Entry 6E37 (X-ray diffraction, 2.53 A resolution); this record covers chains A and B.

== Chain A ==
Molecule: O-GlcNAc transferase subunit p110
Source organism: Homo sapiens
Notes: EC 2.4.1.255
UniProt: O15294 (OGT1_HUMAN), isoform O15294-2; residues 313-1031 here correspond to UniProt positions 197-915 (UniProt number = residue number - 116)
Amino-acid sequence (723 residues; each row starts with the number of its first residue):
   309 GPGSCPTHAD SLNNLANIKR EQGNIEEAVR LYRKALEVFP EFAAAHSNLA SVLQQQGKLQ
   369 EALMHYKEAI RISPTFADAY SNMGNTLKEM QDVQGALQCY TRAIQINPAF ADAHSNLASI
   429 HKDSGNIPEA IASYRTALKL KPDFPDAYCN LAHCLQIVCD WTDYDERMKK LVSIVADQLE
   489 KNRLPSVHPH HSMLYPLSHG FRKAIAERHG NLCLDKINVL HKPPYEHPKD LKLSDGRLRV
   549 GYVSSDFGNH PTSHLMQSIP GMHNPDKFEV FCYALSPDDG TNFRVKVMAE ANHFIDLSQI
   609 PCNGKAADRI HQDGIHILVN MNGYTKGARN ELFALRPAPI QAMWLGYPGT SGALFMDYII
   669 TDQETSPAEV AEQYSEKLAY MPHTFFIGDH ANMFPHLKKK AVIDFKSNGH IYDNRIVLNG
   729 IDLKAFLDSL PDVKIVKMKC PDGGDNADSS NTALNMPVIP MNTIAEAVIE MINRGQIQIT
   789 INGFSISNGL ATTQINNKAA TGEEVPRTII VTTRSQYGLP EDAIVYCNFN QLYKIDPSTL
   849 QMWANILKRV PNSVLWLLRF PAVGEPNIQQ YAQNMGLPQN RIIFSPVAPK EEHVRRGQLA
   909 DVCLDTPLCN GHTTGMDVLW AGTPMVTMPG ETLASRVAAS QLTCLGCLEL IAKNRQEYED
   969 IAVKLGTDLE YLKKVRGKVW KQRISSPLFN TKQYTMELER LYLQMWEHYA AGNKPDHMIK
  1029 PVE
Unresolved in the structure: 309-313, 714-717, 745-762, 1028-1031
Sequence notes: expression tag (309-312)
Glycans and other covalent adducts: compound HQV linked to Cys917
Ligand contacts: HQV ((2S,3R,4R,5S,6R)-3-[(2E)-but-2-enoylamino]-4,5-dihydroxy-6-(hydroxymethyl)tetrahydro-2H-thiopyran-2-yl [(2R,3S,4R,5R)-5-(2,4-dioxo-3,4-dihydropyrimidin-1(2H)-yl)-3,4-dihydroxytetrahydrofuran-2-yl]methyl dihydrogen diphosphate (non-preferred name)): His498, Met501, His558, Pro559, Thr560, His562, Leu563, Leu653, Gly654, Pro656, Phe694, Phe837, Asn838, Gln839, Tyr841, Lys842, Leu866, Phe868, Pro894, Val895, Ala896, Pro897, Lys898, His901, Arg904, Gly919, His920, Thr921, Thr922, Asp925, Ala942

== Chain B ==
Molecule: Tyr-pro-gly-gly-ser-thr-pro-val-ser-ser-ala-asn
Amino-acid sequence (14 residues; row label = number of the first residue in the row):
    13 YPGGSTPVSS ANMM
Unresolved in the structure: 25-26
Ligand contacts: HQV ((2S,3R,4R,5S,6R)-3-[(2E)-but-2-enoylamino]-4,5-dihydroxy-6-(hydroxymethyl)tetrahydro-2H-thiopyran-2-yl [(2R,3S,4R,5R)-5-(2,4-dioxo-3,4-dihydropyrimidin-1(2H)-yl)-3,4-dihydroxytetrahydrofuran-2-yl]methyl dihydrogen diphosphate (non-preferred name)): Thr18, Pro19, Val20, Ser21

== Chain A / chain B interface ==
Residue-residue contacts - 24 pairs, chain A then chain B:
  His496(A) - Ala23(B)
  His496(A) - Asn24(B)  hydrogen bond
  His498(A) - Ser21(B)
  His498(A) - Ala23(B)
  His499(A) - Ala23(B)
  Asn557(A) - Pro19(B)
  His558(A) - Pro19(B)
  His558(A) - Val20(B)
  Pro559(A) - Pro19(B)
  Tyr632(A) - Ala23(B)
  Tyr632(A) - Asn24(B)
  Thr633(A) - Ser22(B)
  Thr633(A) - Asn24(B)
  Lys634(A) - Ser22(B)  hydrogen bond (backbone-backbone)
  Lys634(A) - Ala23(B)
  Lys634(A) - Asn24(B)
  Gln839(A) - Val20(B)
  Phe868(A) - Val20(B)  hydrophobic
  Val895(A) - Tyr13(B)
  Val895(A) - Pro14(B)
  Val895(A) - Thr18(B)
  Ala896(A) - Tyr13(B)
  Ala896(A) - Thr18(B)
  Pro897(A) - Tyr13(B)
Other interface residues (no listed pair), chain A (17 interface residues in all): Gly654, Thr801, Pro894

== Summary ==
The interface between chain A and chain B involves 17 residues on one side and 9 on the other; the contacts
include 2 hydrogen bonds. Polar contacts include His496(A)-Asn24(B) and Lys634(A)-Ser22(B). Ligands of chain
B: compound HQV. Covalently linked compound HQV: at Cys917(A).
Here chain A is O-GlcNAc transferase subunit p110 (Homo sapiens) and chain B is
Tyr-pro-gly-gly-ser-thr-pro-val-ser-ser-ala-asn. Entry 6E37 (O-GlcNAc Transferase in complex with covalent
inhibitor) was determined by X-ray diffraction.
